9FAQ - chains A and B of the 8 polymer chains in the assembly; structure by electron microscopy, 2.90 A resolution.

# Chain A
Protein: Gamma-aminobutyric acid receptor subunit alpha-1
Source organism: Homo sapiens
UniProt: P14867 (GBRA1_HUMAN); residues 12-416 here correspond to UniProt positions 39-443 (UniProt number = residue number + 27)
Chain sequence (405 residues; numbered 12 to 416; the number before each row is that of its first residue):
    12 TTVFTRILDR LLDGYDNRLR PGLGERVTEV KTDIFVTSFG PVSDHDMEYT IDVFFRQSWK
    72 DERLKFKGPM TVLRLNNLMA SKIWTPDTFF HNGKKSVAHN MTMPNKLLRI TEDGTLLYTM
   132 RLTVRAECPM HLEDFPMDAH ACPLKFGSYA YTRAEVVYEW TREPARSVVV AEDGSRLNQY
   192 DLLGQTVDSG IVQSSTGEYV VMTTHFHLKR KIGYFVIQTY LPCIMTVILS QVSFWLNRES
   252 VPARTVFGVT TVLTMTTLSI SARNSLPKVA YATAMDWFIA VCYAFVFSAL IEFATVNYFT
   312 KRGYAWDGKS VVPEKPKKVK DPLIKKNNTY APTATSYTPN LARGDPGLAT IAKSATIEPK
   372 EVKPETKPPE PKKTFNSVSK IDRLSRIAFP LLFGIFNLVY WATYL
Unresolved in the structure: 324-383
Disulfide bonds: Cys139-Cys153
Covalently attached groups: glycan linked to Asn111
Small-molecule neighbours:
  - phosphatidylglycerol (PGW; (1R)-2-{[(S)-{[(2S)-2,3-dihydroxypropyl]oxy}(hydroxy)phosphoryl]oxy}-1-[(hexadecanoyloxy)methyl]ethyl (9Z)-octadec-9-enoate): Lys222, Ile223, Gly224, Val227, Leu232, Ile235, Ile239, Pro401, Phe404, Gly405, Asn408, Trp412, Leu416
  - PIO ([(2R)-2-octanoyloxy-3-[oxidanyl-[(1R,2R,3S,4R,5R,6S)-2,3,6-tris(oxidanyl)-4,5-diphosphonooxy-cyclohexyl]oxy-phosphoryl]oxy-propyl] octanoate): Arg249, Thr306, Phe310, Lys312, Arg313, Phe386, Asn387, Ser388, Val389, Ser390, Lys391, Ile392, Leu395, Ser396, Phe400
Curated features (UniProtKB/Swiss-Prot):
  - binding site (4-aminobutanoate): Arg67, Thr130
  - binding site (3alpha-hydroxy-5alpha-pregnan-11,20-dione): Trp246
  - glycosylation: Asn111 (N-linked (GlcNAc...) asparagine)

# Chain B
Protein: Gamma-aminobutyric acid receptor subunit beta-3
Source organism: Homo sapiens
UniProt: P28472 (GBRB3_HUMAN); residues 9-447 here correspond to UniProt positions 34-472 (UniProt number = residue number + 25)
Chain sequence (439 residues; each row starts with the number of its first residue):
     9 MSFVKETVDK LLKGYDIRLR PDFGGPPVCV GMNIDIASID MVSEVNMDYT LTMYFQQYWR
    69 DKRLAYSGIP LNLTLDNRVA DQLWVPDTYF LNDKKSFVHG VTVKNRMIRL HPDGTVLYGL
   129 RITTTAACMM DLRRYPLDEQ NCTLEIESYG YTTDDIEFYW RGGDKAVTGV ERIELPQFSI
   189 VEHRLVSRNV VFATGAYPRL SLSFRLKRNI GYFILQTYMP SILITILSWV SFWINYDASA
   249 ARVALGITTV LTMTTINTHL RETLPKIPYV KAIDMYLMGC FVFVFLALLE YAFVNYIFFG
   309 RGPQRQKKLA EKTAKAKNDR SKSESNRVDA HGNILLTSLE VHNEMNEVSG GIGDTRNSAI
   369 SFDNSGIQYR KQSMPREGHG RFLGDRSLPH KKTHLRRRSS QLKIKIPDLT DVNAIDRWSR
   429 IVFPFTFSLF NLVYWLYYV
Unresolved in the structure: 315-418
Disulfide bonds: Cys136-Cys150
Covalently attached groups: N-acetylglucosamine (NAG) linked to Asn80
Small-molecule neighbours: phosphatidylglycerol (PGW; (1R)-2-{[(S)-{[(2S)-2,3-dihydroxypropyl]oxy}(hydroxy)phosphoryl]oxy}-1-[(hexadecanoyloxy)methyl]ethyl (9Z)-octadec-9-enoate): Ser187, Asn217, Ile218, Gly219, Ile222, Leu223, Met227, Pro228, Ile230, Leu231, Trp443
Curated features (UniProtKB/Swiss-Prot):
  - binding site (benzamidine): Asp95 to Tyr97, Glu155 to Tyr157, Phe200
  - binding site (4-aminobutanoate): Tyr97, Glu155, Tyr157, Thr202
  - binding site (histamine): Tyr97, Ser156, Tyr157, Thr202
  - glycosylation (N-linked (GlcNAc...) asparagine): Asn80, Asn149

# Chain A / chain B interface
Residue-residue contacts - 103 pairs, chain A then chain B:
  Phe15(A) with Leu27(B), hydrophobic; Phe31(B), hydrophobic
  Thr16(A) with Asp24(B); Arg26(B), hydrogen bond
  Leu19(A) with Arg26(B)
  Asp20(A) with Arg26(B), salt bridge
  Asp63(A) with Asp101(B)
  Phe65(A) with Tyr97(B); Tyr157(B), hydrophobic
  Arg85(A) with Asp95(B), salt bridge; Gly158(B); Tyr159(B)
  Asn87(A) with Arg26(B)
  Val108(A) with Lys103(B)
  His110(A) with Lys102(B)
  Met112(A) with Tyr97(B); Phe98(B), hydrophobic; Ser104(B); Phe105(B); Val106(B); Ile130(B), hydrophobic
  Thr113(A) with Thr96(B), hydrogen bond (backbone-backbone); Leu128(B)
  Met114(A) with Val93(B), hydrophobic; Asp95(B)
  Asn116(A) with Tyr97(B); Tyr157(B), hydrogen bond (backbone-side chain)
  Lys117(A) with Tyr157(B)
  Leu118(A) with Tyr157(B), hydrophobic; Gly158(B)
  Arg120(A) with Gly158(B), hydrogen bond (side chain-backbone)
  Thr130(A) with Tyr157(B), hydrogen bond (backbone-side chain)
  Met131(A) with Tyr157(B), hydrogen bond (backbone-side chain)
  Arg132(A) with Tyr97(B); Phe98(B), hydrogen bond (side chain-backbone); Leu99(B); Asp101(B), hydrogen bond (side chain-backbone); Tyr157(B)
  Arg187(A) with Met55(B); Ala135(B); Met137(B)
  Asn189(A) with Glu52(B), hydrogen bond (side chain-backbone); Val53(B), hydrogen bond (side chain-backbone); Met55(B); Pro276(B); Tyr277(B)
  Gln190(A) with Pro276(B)
  Gly224(A) with Val278(B)
  Tyr225(A) with Arg269(B), hydrogen bond; Pro276(B); Tyr277(B); Lys279(B)
  Ile228(A) with Asp282(B); Met283(B), hydrophobic; Met286(B)
  Gln229(A) with Asn265(B), hydrogen bond; Arg269(B); Asp282(B), hydrogen bond
  Thr230(A) with Arg269(B), hydrogen bond
  Leu232(A) with Met286(B), hydrophobic
  Met236(A) with Met286(B), hydrophobic; Phe289(B), hydrophobic; Val290(B), hydrophobic; Phe293(B)
  Ile239(A) with Phe293(B), hydrophobic
  Leu240(A) with Phe293(B), hydrophobic; Leu296(B), hydrophobic
  Val243(A) with Leu297(B), hydrophobic; Ala300(B), hydrophobic
  Trp246(A) with Tyr304(B), hydrophobic
  Leu247(A) with Asn303(B)
  Asn248(A) with Asn303(B), hydrogen bond (backbone-side chain); Phe307(B)
  Ser251(A) with Ser247(B), hydrogen bond
  Ala254(A) with Ser247(B); Ala248(B), hydrophobic; Val251(B)
  Phe258(A) with Val251(B), hydrophobic; Ile255(B), hydrophobic; Leu296(B), hydrophobic
  Thr261(A) with Ile255(B); Leu259(B)
  Thr262(A) with Ile255(B)
  Leu264(A) with Leu259(B), hydrophobic
  Thr265(A) with Leu259(B); Thr262(B)
  Leu269(A) with Thr262(B)
  Ser272(A) with Thr266(B); Arg269(B)
  Ala273(A) with Arg269(B)
  Asn275(A) with Glu270(B), hydrogen bond
  Ser276(A) with Arg269(B), hydrogen bond; Lys274(B)
  Ala316(A) with Phe307(B), hydrophobic
  Trp317(A) with Phe306(B); Phe307(B); Gly310(B); Pro311(B); Gln314(B)
  Gly319(A) with Gln314(B)
  Ser321(A) with Gln314(B), hydrogen bond (backbone-side chain)
  Val323(A) with Pro311(B), hydrophobic
  Arg397(A) with Tyr304(B)
Interface residues without a listed pair, chain A (66 interface residues in all): Thr12, Pro52, Met90, Thr134, Ser186, Leu188, Lys222, Pro233, Pro253, Val257, Thr268, Lys320
Interface residues without a listed pair, chain B (65 interface residues in all): Asn54, Gln65, Pro94, Tyr126, Ala252, Val258, Ile275, Tyr299

# Summary
66 residues of chain A and 65 residues of chain B are in contact, with 19 hydrogen bonds and 2 salt bridges.
Polar contacts include Asp20(A)-Arg26(B), Arg85(A)-Asp95(B) and Thr16(A)-Arg26(B). Bound to chain A: compound
PIO and phosphatidylglycerol. Ligands of chain B: phosphatidylglycerol.
Chain A is Gamma-aminobutyric acid receptor subunit alpha-1 and chain B is Gamma-aminobutyric acid receptor
subunit beta-3, both from Homo sapiens; the structure, CryoEM structure of human full-length alpha1beta3gamma2
GABA(A)R in complex with GARLH4, the TMD of Neuroligin2 and ..., was determined by electron microscopy.
